PDB entry 3C88 | X-ray diffraction, 1.60 A resolution | chains A and B

[Chain A]
Protein: Botulinum neurotoxin A light chain
Source organism: Clostridium botulinum
Notes: EC 3.4.24.69
UniProt: P10845; numbering as in UniProt (aligned over 1-424)
Sequence (432 residues; each row starts with the number of its first residue):
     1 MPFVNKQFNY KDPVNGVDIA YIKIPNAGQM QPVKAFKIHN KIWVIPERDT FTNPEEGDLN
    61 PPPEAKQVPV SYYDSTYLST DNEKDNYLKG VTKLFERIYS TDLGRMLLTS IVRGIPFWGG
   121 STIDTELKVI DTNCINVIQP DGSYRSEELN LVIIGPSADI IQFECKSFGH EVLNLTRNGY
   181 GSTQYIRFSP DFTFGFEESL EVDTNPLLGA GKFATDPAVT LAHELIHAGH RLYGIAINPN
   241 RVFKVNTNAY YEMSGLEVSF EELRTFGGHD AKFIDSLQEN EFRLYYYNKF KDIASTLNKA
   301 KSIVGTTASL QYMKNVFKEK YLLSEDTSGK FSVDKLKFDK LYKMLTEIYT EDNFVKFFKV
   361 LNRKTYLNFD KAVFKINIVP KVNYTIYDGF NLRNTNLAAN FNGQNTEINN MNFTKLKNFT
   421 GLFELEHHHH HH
Not modelled in the structure: 1, 424-432
Differences from the reference sequence: expression tag (425-432)
Bound ions: Zn2+: H223, H227, E262 (shared with R500(B) of chain B)

[Chain B]
Protein: Inhibitor peptide RRGC
Sequence (5 residues; numbered 500 to 504; the number before each row is that of its first residue):
   500 RRGCX
Modified residues: NH2 (amino group) at position 504
Bound ions: Zn2+: R500 (shared with H223(A), H227(A), E262(A) of chain A)

[Interface between chain A and chain B]
Pairs across the interface - 22 pairs, chain A then chain B:
  V70(A) - C503(B)
  F163(A) - R500(B)
  E164(A) - R500(B)  salt bridge
  F194(A) - R501(B)
  T215(A) - R501(B)
  H223(A) - R500(B)  hydrogen bond (side chain-backbone)
  E224(A) - R500(B)  hydrogen bond (side chain-backbone)
  H227(A) - R500(B)  hydrogen bond (side chain-backbone)
  Y251(A) - C503(B)
  L256(A) - C503(B)  hydrophobic
  E262(A) - R500(B)  hydrogen bond (side chain-backbone)
  R363(A) - R501(B)  hydrogen bond (side chain-backbone)
  Y366(A) - R500(B)  hydrogen bond (side chain-backbone)
  Y366(A) - R501(B)  hydrogen bond (side chain-backbone)
  Y366(A) - G502(B)  hydrogen bond (side chain-backbone)
  N368(A) - C503(B)
  N368(A) - NH2_504(B)  hydrogen bond (side chain-backbone)
  F369(A) - C503(B)
  D370(A) - R501(B)  salt bridge
  D370(A) - C503(B)  hydrogen bond (backbone-backbone)
  D370(A) - NH2_504(B)  hydrogen bond (side chain-backbone)
  F423(A) - C503(B)
Interface residues without a listed pair, chain A (19 interface residues in all): C165, T220

[Summary]
Chain A and chain B form an interface of 19 and 5 residues respectively; the contacts include 11 hydrogen
bonds and 2 salt bridges. Polar pairs include E164(A)-R500(B), D370(A)-R501(B) and H223(A)-R500(B). H223(A),
H227(A), E262(A) and R500(B) coordinate Zn2+.
Chain A is Botulinum neurotoxin A light chain (Clostridium botulinum) and chain B is Inhibitor peptide RRGC;
the structure, Crystal structure of the catalytic domain of botulinum neurotoxin serotype A with inhibitory
peptide RRGC, was determined by X-ray diffraction together with 3BWI, 3C89, 3C8A and 3C8B from the same study.
